PDB entry 9BIZ | X-ray diffraction, 2.50 A resolution | chain A

== Chain A ==
Protein: Intracellular growth attenuator protein igaA
From: Klebsiella pneumoniae
Notes: fragment: periplasmic domain
Reference sequence: A0AA35H6S5 (A0AA35H6S5_KLEPN); residues 373-645 here = UniProt positions 373-645
Amino-acid sequence (274 residues; numbered 372 to 645; the number before each row is that of its first residue):
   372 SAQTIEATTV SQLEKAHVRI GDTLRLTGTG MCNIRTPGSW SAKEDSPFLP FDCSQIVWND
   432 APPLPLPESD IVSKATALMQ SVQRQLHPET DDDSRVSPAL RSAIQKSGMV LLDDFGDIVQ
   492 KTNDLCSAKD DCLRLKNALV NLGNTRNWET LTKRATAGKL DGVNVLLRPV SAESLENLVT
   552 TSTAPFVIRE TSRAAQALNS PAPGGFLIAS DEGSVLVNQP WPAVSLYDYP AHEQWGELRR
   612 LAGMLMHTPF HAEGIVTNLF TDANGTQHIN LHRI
Disordered / not traced: 409-415, 462-464
Disulfides: Cys-403/Cys-424, Cys-497/Cys-503
Differences from the reference sequence: expression tag (372)

== Overview ==
Chain A is Intracellular growth attenuator protein igaA (Klebsiella pneumoniae); the structure, Crystal
structure of the periplasmic domain of IgaA from Klebsiella pneumoniae, was determined by X-ray diffraction,
deposited together with 9BIY and 9BJ0.
